PDB entry 4GER | X-ray diffraction, 1.59 A resolution | chain A

== Chain A ==
Molecule: Gentlyase metalloprotease
From: Paenibacillus polymyxa
Notes: EC 3.4.24.4
Sequence (304 residues; row label = number of the first residue in the row):
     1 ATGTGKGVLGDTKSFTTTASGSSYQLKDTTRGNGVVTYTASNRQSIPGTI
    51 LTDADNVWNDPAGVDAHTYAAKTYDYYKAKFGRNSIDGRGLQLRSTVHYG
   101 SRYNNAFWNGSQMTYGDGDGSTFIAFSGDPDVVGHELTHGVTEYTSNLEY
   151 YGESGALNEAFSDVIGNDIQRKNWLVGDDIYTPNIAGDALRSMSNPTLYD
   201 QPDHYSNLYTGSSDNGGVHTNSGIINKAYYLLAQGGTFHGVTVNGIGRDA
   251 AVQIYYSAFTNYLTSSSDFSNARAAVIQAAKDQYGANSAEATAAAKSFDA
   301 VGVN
Ion coordination: Ca2+ site 1: Asp-53, Asp-55, Val-57; Ca2+ site 2: Asp-129, Asp-131, Gln-170, Asp-178, Asp-179; Zn2+: His-135, His-139, Glu-159; Ca2+ site 3: Tyr-181, Thr-182, Ile-185, Asp-188
Ligand contacts: lysine / threonine: Asn-104, Asn-105, Ala-106, Phe-123, Phe-126, Val-132, His-135, Glu-136, Glu-159, Leu-190, Arg-191, His-219
From the paper describing this entry:
  - conformationally variable residues (side-chain flip): Tyr-150

== Summary ==
Bound to chain A: lysine / threonine. Asp-53, Asp-55 and Val-57 form the Ca2+ site 1. Asp-129, Asp-131,
Gln-170, Asp-178 and Asp-179 coordinate Ca2+ site 2. From the paper: conformational variability at Tyr-150.
Chain A is Gentlyase metalloprotease (Paenibacillus polymyxa); the structure, Crystal structure of Gentlyase,
the neutral metalloprotease of Paenibacillus polymyxa, was determined by X-ray diffraction, deposited together
with 4B52.
